PDB entry 3AV2 | X-ray diffraction, 2.80 A resolution | chains E and F of the 10 polymer chains in the assembly

[Chain E]
Protein: Histone H3.3
From: Homo sapiens
UniProtKB: P84243 (H33_HUMAN); residues 0-135 here correspond to UniProt positions 1-136 (UniProt number = residue number + 1)
Amino-acid sequence (139 residues; row label = number of the first residue in the row; numbers below 1 keep their minus sign (Gly-3 is residue -3)):
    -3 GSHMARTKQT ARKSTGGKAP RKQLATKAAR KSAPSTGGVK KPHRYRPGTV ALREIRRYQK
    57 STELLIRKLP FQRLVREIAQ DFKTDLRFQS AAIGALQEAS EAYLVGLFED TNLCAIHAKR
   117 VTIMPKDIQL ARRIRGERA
Not modelled in the structure: -3 to 37
Sequence notes: expression tag (-3 to -1)
Swiss-Prot annotation at these positions:
  - site: Ser31 (Interaction with ZMYND11)
  - modified residue: Arg2 (Asymmetric dimethylarginine), Thr3 (Phosphothreonine), Lys4 (Allysine), Gln5 (5-glutamyl dopamine), Thr6 (Phosphothreonine), Arg8 (Citrulline), Lys9 (N6,N6,N6-trimethyllysine), Ser10 (ADP-ribosylserine), Thr11 (Phosphothreonine), Lys14 (N6-(2-hydroxyisobutyryl)lysine), Arg17 (Asymmetric dimethylarginine), Lys18 (N6-(2-hydroxyisobutyryl)lysine), Lys23 (N6-(2-hydroxyisobutyryl)lysine), Arg26 (Citrulline), Lys27 (N6,N6,N6-trimethyllysine), Ser28 (ADP-ribosylserine), Ser31 (Phosphoserine), Lys36 (N6,N6,N6-trimethyllysine), Lys37 (N6-methyllysine), Tyr41 (Phosphotyrosine) and 9 more in UniProt
  - lipidation: Lys18 (N6-decanoyllysine)

[Chain F]
Protein: Histone H4
From: Homo sapiens
UniProtKB: P62805 (H4_HUMAN); residues 0-102 here correspond to UniProt positions 1-103 (UniProt number = residue number + 1)
Amino-acid sequence (106 residues; each row starts with the number of its first residue; numbers below 1 keep their minus sign (Gly-3 is residue -3)):
    -3 GSHMSGRGKG GKGLGKGGAK RHRKVLRDNI QGITKPAIRR LARRGGVKRI SGLIYEETRG
    57 VLKVFLENVI RDAVTYTEHA KRKTVTAMDV VYALKRQGRT LYGFGG
Not modelled in the structure: -3 to 18
Sequence notes: expression tag (-3 to -1)
Swiss-Prot annotation at these positions:
  - DNA-binding region: Lys16 to Lys20
  - modified residue: Ser1 (N-acetylserine), Arg3 (Asymmetric dimethylarginine), Lys5 (N6-(2-hydroxyisobutyryl)lysine), Lys8 (N6-(2-hydroxyisobutyryl)lysine), Lys12 (N6-(2-hydroxyisobutyryl)lysine), Lys16 (N6-(2-hydroxyisobutyryl)lysine), Lys20 (N6,N6,N6-trimethyllysine), Lys31 (N6-(2-hydroxyisobutyryl)lysine), Lys44 (N6-(2-hydroxyisobutyryl)lysine), Ser47 (Phosphoserine), Tyr51 (Phosphotyrosine), Lys59 (N6-(2-hydroxyisobutyryl)lysine), Lys77 (N6-(2-hydroxyisobutyryl)lysine), Lys79 (N6-(2-hydroxyisobutyryl)lysine), Thr80 (Phosphothreonine), Tyr88 (Phosphotyrosine), Lys91 (N6-(2-hydroxyisobutyryl)lysine)
  - cross-link (Glycyl lysine isopeptide (Lys-Gly)): Lys12 (interchain with G-Cter in SUMO2), Lys20 (interchain with G-Cter in SUMO2), Lys31 (interchain with G-Cter in SUMO2), Lys59 (interchain with G-Cter in SUMO2), Lys79 (interchain with G-Cter in SUMO2), Lys91 (interchain with G-Cter in SUMO2)

[Interface between chain E and chain F]
Contacting residue pairs (105; chain E residue first):
  Gly44(E) - Lys44(F)
  Ala47(E) - Arg39(F)
  Ala47(E) - Lys44(F)
  Leu48(E) - Lys44(F)
  Glu50(E) - Arg35(F)  salt bridge
  Glu50(E) - Arg39(F)  salt bridge
  Ile51(E) - Arg39(F)
  Ile51(E) - Gly42(F)
  Ile51(E) - Val43(F)
  Tyr54(E) - Arg36(F)
  Tyr54(E) - Arg39(F)
  Tyr54(E) - Arg40(F)  hydrogen bond (backbone-side chain)
  Gln55(E) - Arg39(F)
  Gln55(E) - Arg40(F)  hydrogen bond (side chain-backbone)
  Gln55(E) - Gly42(F)
  Ser57(E) - Arg40(F)  hydrogen bond (backbone-side chain)
  Thr58(E) - Arg40(F)
  Glu59(E) - Arg40(F)  salt bridge
  Leu61(E) - Ala33(F)
  Leu61(E) - Arg36(F)  hydrogen bond (backbone-side chain)
  Leu61(E) - Arg40(F)
  Ile62(E) - Ile29(F)  hydrophobic
  Arg63(E) - Gly28(F)  hydrogen bond (side chain-backbone)
  Arg63(E) - Thr30(F)
  Pro66(E) - Gly28(F)
  Arg69(E) - Leu22(F)
  Arg69(E) - Asn25(F)
  Leu70(E) - Asn25(F)
  Leu70(E) - Ile26(F)  hydrophobic
  Leu70(E) - Ile29(F)  hydrophobic
  Leu70(E) - Leu62(F)  hydrophobic
  Val71(E) - Ile66(F)  hydrophobic
  Arg72(E) - Leu22(F)
  Glu73(E) - Leu22(F)
  Glu73(E) - Arg23(F)
  Glu73(E) - Asp24(F)
  Glu73(E) - Asn25(F)  hydrogen bond
  Ile74(E) - Leu62(F)  hydrophobic
  Ile74(E) - Glu63(F)
  Ile74(E) - Ile66(F)  hydrophobic
  Ala75(E) - Ile66(F)  hydrophobic
  Phe78(E) - Glu63(F)
  Phe78(E) - Arg67(F)
  Lys79(E) - Glu74(F)  salt bridge
  Asp81(E) - Lys79(F)
  Leu82(E) - Val70(F)  hydrophobic
  Leu82(E) - Lys79(F)
  Arg83(E) - Lys79(F)  hydrogen bond (backbone-backbone)
  Arg83(E) - Thr80(F)
  Arg83(E) - Val81(F)  hydrogen bond (backbone-backbone)
  Phe84(E) - Val81(F)
  Gln85(E) - Val81(F)  hydrogen bond (backbone-backbone)
  Gln85(E) - Thr82(F)
  Gln85(E) - Ala83(F)  hydrogen bond (side chain-backbone)
  Ala87(E) - Ala83(F)  hydrophobic
  Ala87(E) - Phe100(F)
  Ala88(E) - Val81(F)
  Ala88(E) - Thr82(F)
  Ala88(E) - Ala83(F)
  Ala88(E) - Val86(F)
  Gly90(E) - Phe100(F)
  Ala91(E) - Val86(F)  hydrophobic
  Ala91(E) - Leu97(F)
  Ala91(E) - Phe100(F)
  Leu92(E) - Val65(F)  hydrophobic
  Leu92(E) - Val86(F)  hydrophobic
  Glu94(E) - Phe100(F)
  Ala95(E) - Phe61(F)
  Ala95(E) - Leu90(F)  hydrophobic
  Ser96(E) - Leu58(F)
  Ser96(E) - Phe61(F)
  Ser96(E) - Leu62(F)
  Glu97(E) - Leu37(F)
  Tyr99(E) - Val57(F)
  Tyr99(E) - Phe61(F)  hydrophobic
  Tyr99(E) - Arg95(F)
  Leu100(E) - Leu37(F)  hydrophobic
  Leu100(E) - Thr54(F)
  Val101(E) - Leu37(F)  hydrophobic
  Val101(E) - Arg40(F)
  Val101(E) - Gly41(F)
  Leu103(E) - Val57(F)  hydrophobic
  Phe104(E) - Ile34(F)  hydrophobic
  Phe104(E) - Ala38(F)  hydrophobic
  Phe104(E) - Val43(F)
  Phe104(E) - Thr54(F)
  Glu105(E) - Gly41(F)
  Asn108(E) - Gly42(F)  hydrogen bond (side chain-backbone)
  Asn108(E) - Val43(F)
  Val117(E) - Arg45(F)  hydrogen bond (backbone-backbone)
  Thr118(E) - Arg45(F)  hydrogen bond
  Thr118(E) - Ile46(F)
  Thr118(E) - Ser47(F)
  Ile119(E) - Val43(F)  hydrophobic
  Ile119(E) - Arg45(F)  hydrogen bond (backbone-backbone)
  Ile119(E) - Ser47(F)  hydrogen bond (backbone-backbone)
  Ile119(E) - Ile50(F)
  Met120(E) - Ile50(F)
  Pro121(E) - Ser47(F)
  Pro121(E) - Leu49(F)  hydrophobic
  Pro121(E) - Ile50(F)
  Pro121(E) - Glu53(F)
  Ile124(E) - Ile50(F)  hydrophobic
  Gln125(E) - Glu53(F)  hydrogen bond
  Arg128(E) - Val57(F)
Other interface residues (no listed pair), chain E (55 interface residues in all): Phe67, Gln76, Ala98
Other interface residues (no listed pair), chain F (49 interface residues in all): Arg19, Lys59

[Overview]
Chain E and chain F form an interface of 55 and 49 residues respectively; the contacts include 16 hydrogen
bonds and 4 salt bridges. Polar contacts include Glu50(E)-Arg35(F), Glu50(E)-Arg39(F) and Glu59(E)-Arg40(F).
UniProt lists a DNA-binding region on chain F.
Chain E is Histone H3.3 and chain F is Histone H4, both from Homo sapiens; the structure, The human nucleosome
structure containing the histone variant H3.3, was determined by X-ray diffraction together with 3AV1 from the
same study.
